Entry 8UMD (electron microscopy, 3.60 A resolution); this record covers chains D and E of the 6 polymer chains in the assembly.

== Chain D (and E) ==
Name: Flagellar motor switch protein FliN
Source organism: Salmonella enterica subsp. enterica serovar Typhimurium
Notes: chain E of this document is another copy of the same molecule, construct and numbering; everything in this record applies to it too
UniProt: A0A0D6FLI0 (A0A0D6FLI0_SALTM); residues 1-137 here = UniProt positions 1-137
Chain sequence (137 residues; numbered 1 to 137; the number before each row is that of its first residue):
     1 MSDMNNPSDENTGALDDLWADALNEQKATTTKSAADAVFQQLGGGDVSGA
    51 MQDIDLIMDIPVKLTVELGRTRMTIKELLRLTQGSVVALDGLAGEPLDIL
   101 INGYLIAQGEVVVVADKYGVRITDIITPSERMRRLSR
Unresolved in the structure: 1-54, 136-137

== Interface between chain D and chain E ==
Residue-residue contacts (13; chain D residue first):
  Leu56(D) - Ile125(E)  hydrophobic
  Leu56(D) - Ile126(E)  hydrophobic
  Asp59(D) - Tyr104(E)
  Ile60(D) - Ile101(E)  hydrophobic
  Pro61(D) - Asn102(E)  hydrogen bond (backbone-side chain)
  Pro61(D) - Tyr104(E)
  Ile101(D) - Ile60(E)  hydrophobic
  Asn102(D) - Pro61(E)  hydrogen bond (side chain-backbone)
  Asn102(D) - Val62(E)
  Tyr104(D) - Pro61(E)
  Ile106(D) - Ile57(E)  hydrophobic
  Ile106(D) - Ile60(E)  hydrophobic
  Arg131(D) - Asp59(E)  salt bridge
Interface residues without a listed pair, chain D (10 interface residues in all): Val62
Interface residues without a listed pair, chain E (12 interface residues in all): Lys63, Ile106

== Summary ==
10 residues of chain D face 12 of chain E across their interface, with 2 hydrogen bonds and 1 salt bridge.
Among the polar pairs are Arg131(D)-Asp59(E) and Pro61(D)-Asn102(E).
Chain D and chain E are both Flagellar motor switch protein FliN (Salmonella enterica subsp. enterica serovar
Typhimurium); the structure, Cryo-EM structure of a single subunit of a Counterclockwise-locked form of the
Salmonella enterica Typhimurium flagellar ..., was determined by electron microscopy together with 8UCS, 8UMX,
8UOX and 8UPL from the same study.
